4A2R - chain A; structure by X-ray diffraction, 1.30 A resolution.

== Chain A ==
Name: Indole-3-glycerol phosphate synthase
From: Sulfolobus solfataricus
Notes: EC 4.1.1.48; fragment: tim-barrel fold, residues 1-245
UniProtKB: Q06121 (TRPC_SULSO); residues 1-245 here = UniProt positions 1-245
Sequence (258 residues; row label = number of the first residue in the row):
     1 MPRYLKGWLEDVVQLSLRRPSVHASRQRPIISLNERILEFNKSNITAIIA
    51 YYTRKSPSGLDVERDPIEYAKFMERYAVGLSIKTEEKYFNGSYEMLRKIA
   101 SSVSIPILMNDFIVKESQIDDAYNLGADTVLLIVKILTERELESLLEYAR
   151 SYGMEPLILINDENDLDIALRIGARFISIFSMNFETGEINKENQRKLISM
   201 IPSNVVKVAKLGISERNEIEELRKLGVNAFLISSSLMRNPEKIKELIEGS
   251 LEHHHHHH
Disordered / not traced: 1, 249-258
Covalently attached groups: 1-(6-methoxynaphthalen-2-yl)butane-1,3-dione (3NK) linked to K83
Construct notes: engineered mutation E10 (Lys in Q06121), V22 (Phe in Q06121), H23 (Arg in Q06121), S43 (Arg in Q06121), Y51 (Glu in Q06121), T53 (Lys in Q06121), A70 (Ser in Q06121), K83 (Leu in Q06121), M95 (Thr in Q06121), N110 (Lys in Q06121), L159 (Glu in Q06121), S178 (Gly in Q06121), F180 (Asn in Q06121), M182 (Arg in Q06121), N183 (Asp in Q06121), F184 (Leu in Q06121), G187 (Leu in Q06121), K210 (Glu in Q06121), L211 (Ser in Q06121), S233 (Gly in Q06121); expression tag (246-258)
Residues lining bound ligands: 1-(6-methoxynaphthalen-2-yl)butane-1,3-dione (3NK): W8, L9, F89, N110, D111, F112, L131, I133, K135, L159, N161, F180, M182, F184
From the paper describing this entry:
  - binding site for 1-(6-methoxynaphthalen-2-yl)butane-1,3-dione: K83, F184
  - catalytic residues: K83
  - mutagenesis - K210M: unchanged catalytic activity
  - catalytic residues: Y51, N110 (proposed by the authors, not directly observed)
  - conformationally variable residues (side-chain flip): Y51
  - mutagenesis - K83M (14-fold): decreased catalytic activity on (+/-)-methodol
  - mutagenesis - K210M (2-fold): increased catalytic activity on (+/-)-methodol

== Summary ==
1-(6-methoxynaphthalen-2-yl)butane-1,3-dione is covalently linked to K83. The paper reports catalytic residues
K83, Y51 and N110; K83M reduces catalytic activity on (+/-)-methodol.
Chain A is Indole-3-glycerol phosphate synthase (Sulfolobus solfataricus); the structure, Structure of the
engineered retro-aldolase RA95.5-5, was determined by X-ray diffraction (same publication as 4A29 and 4A2S).
